5C6V - chains A and E of the 8 polymer chains in the assembly; structure by X-ray diffraction, 3.10 A resolution.

== Chain A ==
Name: ASPR2 protein
Organism: Oryza sativa
Notes: fragment: N-terminal domain
UniProtKB: Q5NBT9 (Q5NBT9_ORYSJ); residue numbers follow UniProt; this construct covers 1-209
Chain sequence (209 residues; each row starts with the number of its first residue):
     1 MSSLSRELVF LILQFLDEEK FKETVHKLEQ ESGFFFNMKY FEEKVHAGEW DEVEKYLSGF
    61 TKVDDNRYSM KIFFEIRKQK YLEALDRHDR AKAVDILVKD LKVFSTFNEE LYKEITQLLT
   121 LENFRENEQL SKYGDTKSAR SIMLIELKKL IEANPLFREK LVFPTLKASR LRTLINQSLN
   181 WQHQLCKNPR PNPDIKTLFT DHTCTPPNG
Disordered / not traced: 190-192, 206-209
Curated features (UniProtKB/Swiss-Prot):
  - mutagenesis: Arg67 (R67A: Loss of interaction with EAR motif-containing full-length proteins), Tyr68 (Y68A: Loss of interaction with EAR motif-containing full-length proteins), Lys71 (K71A: Loss of interaction with EAR motif-containing full-length proteins), Phe74 (F74A: Loss of interaction with EAR motif-containing full-length proteins), Phe104 (F104A: Loss of interaction with EAR motif-containing full-length proteins), Leu111 (L111A: Loss of interaction with EAR motif-containing full-length proteins), Leu118 (L118A: Loss of interaction with EAR motif-containing full-length proteins), Leu130 (L130A: Loss of interaction with EAR motif-containing full-length proteins), Leu150 (L150A: Loss of interaction with EAR motif-containing full-length proteins), Asn176 (N176H: Aggregates formation)
From the paper describing this entry:
  - mutagenesis - N176H: decreased stability

== Chain E ==
Name: AFP homolog 2
UniProtKB: Q9SV55 (NINJA_ARATH); residue numbers follow UniProt; this construct covers 4-14
Chain sequence (11 residues; each row starts with the number of its first residue):
     4 DNGLELSLGL S
Disordered / not traced: 4-5, 13-14
Curated features (UniProtKB/Swiss-Prot):
  - region: Leu7 to Ser14 (Necessary and sufficient for the interaction with TOPLESS)
  - mutagenesis: Leu9 (L9A: Loss of interaction with TOPLESS, but no effect on the interaction with TIFY10A/JAZ1; when associated with A-11 and A-13), Leu11 (L11A: Loss of interaction with TOPLESS, but no effect on the interaction with TIFY10A/JAZ1; when associated with A-9 and A-13), Leu13 (L13A: Loss of interaction with TOPLESS, but no effect on the interaction with TIFY10A/JAZ1; when associated with A-9 and A-11)

== Interface between chain A and chain E ==
Contacting residue pairs (19):
  Arg67(A) with Leu7(E)
  Tyr68(A) with Leu7(E), hydrophobic
  Lys71(A) with Leu7(E); Glu8(E); Leu9(E)
  Phe74(A) with Leu9(E), hydrophobic; Ser10(E)
  Lys78(A) with Ser10(E), hydrogen bond (side chain-backbone); Leu11(E)
  Phe104(A) with Leu9(E), hydrophobic
  Asn108(A) with Leu9(E)
  Leu111(A) with Leu9(E); Ser10(E); Leu11(E)
  Glu114(A) with Leu11(E)
  Ile115(A) with Leu11(E), hydrophobic
  Asn127(A) with Leu11(E)
  Gln129(A) with Leu11(E)
  Leu130(A) with Leu11(E)
Other interface residues (no listed pair), chain A (16 interface residues in all): Met70, Glu75, Leu118
Other interface residues (no listed pair), chain E (7 interface residues in all): Gly6, Gly12
The authors on this interface:
  - residue pairs: Arg67(A)-Leu7(E), Arg67(A)-Glu8(E), Tyr68(A)-Leu7(E), Met70(A)-Leu9(E), Lys71(A)-Leu7(E), Lys71(A)-Leu9(E), Phe74(A)-Leu9(E), Lys78(A)-Leu11(E), Phe104(A)-Leu9(E), Leu111(A)-Leu9(E), Leu118(A)-Leu11(E), Leu130(A)-Leu11(E)
  - hot spots on chain A (mutagenesis) - R67A, Y68A, K71A, F74A, F104A, L111A, L118A, L130A: abolished binding to AFP homolog 2 (chain E)
  - hot spots on chain A (mutagenesis) - L150A: abolished signaling with AFP homolog 2 (chain E)
  - interface residues, chain E: Leu7(E), Leu9(E), Leu11(E)
  - hot spots on chain E (mutagenesis) - L7A, L9A, L11A: abolished binding to ASPR2 protein (chain A)

== Overview ==
Chain A and chain E form an interface of 16 and 7 residues respectively, with 1 hydrogen bond. Its one
hydrogen-bonded contact is Lys78(A)-Ser10(E). The authors report contacts between Arg67(A) and Leu7(E),
Arg67(A) and Glu8(E) and Tyr68(A) and Leu7(E) among others. The paper reports that R67A, Y68A and K71A of
chain A, among others, abolish binding to AFP homolog 2 (chain E); interface residues Leu7(E), Leu9(E) and
Leu11(E); 13 substitutions were tested in all.
Here chain A is ASPR2 protein (Oryza sativa) and chain E is AFP homolog 2. Entry 5C6V (Crystal structure of
the rice Topless related protein 2 (TPR2) N-terminal domain (1-209) in complex with ...) was determined by
X-ray diffraction together with 4ZHE, 5C6Q, 5C7E and 5C7F from the same study.
